Entry 2GH0 (X-ray diffraction, 1.92 A resolution); this record covers chains C and A of the 4 polymer chains in the assembly.

== Chain C ==
Molecule: artemin
From: Homo sapiens
Reference sequence: Q5T4W7 (ARTN_HUMAN); residue numbers follow UniProt; this construct covers 122-220
Sequence (101 residues; each row starts with the number of its first residue):
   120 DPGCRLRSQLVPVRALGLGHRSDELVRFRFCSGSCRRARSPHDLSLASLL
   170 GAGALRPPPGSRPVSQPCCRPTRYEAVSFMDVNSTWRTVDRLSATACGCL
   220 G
Unresolved in the structure: 220
Construct notes: cloning artifact (120-121)
Curated features (UniProtKB/Swiss-Prot):
  - glycosylation: Asn202 (N-linked (GlcNAc...) asparagine)
Cystine bridges: Cys123-Cys188, Cys150-Cys216, Cys154-Cys218
From the paper describing this entry:
  - conformationally variable residues (side-chain flip): Met199, Trp205
  - specificity-determining residues: Leu144, Arg146, Ala195 (proposed by the authors, not directly observed)

== Chain A ==
Molecule: GDNF family receptor alpha-3
From: Homo sapiens
Reference sequence: O60609 (GFRA3_HUMAN); numbering as in UniProt (aligned over 151-363)
Sequence (213 residues; each row starts with the number of its first residue):
   151 KLNMLKPDSDLCLKFAMLCTLNDKCDRLRKAYGEACSGPHCQRHVCLRQL
   201 LTFFEKAAEPHAQGLLLCPCAPNDRGCGERRRNTIAPNCALPPVAPNCLE
   251 LRRLCFSDPLCRSRLVDFQTHCHPMDILGTCATEQSRCLRAYLGLIGTAM
   301 TPNFVSNVNTSVALSCTCRGSGNLQEECEMLEGFFSHNPCLTEAIAAKMR
   351 FHSQLFSQDWPHP
Unresolved in the structure: 151-157, 358-363
Curated features (UniProtKB/Swiss-Prot):
  - glycosylation: Asn309 (N-linked (GlcNAc...) asparagine)
Cystine bridges: Cys162-Cys218, Cys169-Cys175, Cys186-Cys196, Cys191-Cys239, Cys220-Cys227, Cys248-Cys316, Cys255-Cys261, Cys272-Cys288, Cys281-Cys340, Cys318-Cys328
Covalently attached groups: N-acetylglucosamine (NAG) linked to Asn309
From the paper describing this entry:
  - post-translational modification sites: Asn309
  - specificity-determining residues: Met167, Asp176, Glu184 (proposed by the authors, not directly observed)
  - specificity-determining residues: Cys162 to Glu209

== How chain C and chain A interact ==
Contacting residue pairs (36):
  Leu129(C) with Thr170(A); Leu171(A), hydrophobic
  Asp142(C) with Leu163(A)
  Glu143(C) with Leu163(A); Met167(A); Arg179(A), salt bridge; Arg230(A), salt bridge
  Leu144(C) with Met167(A), hydrogen bond (backbone-side chain); Thr170(A)
  Arg146(C) with Thr170(A), hydrogen bond (side chain-backbone); Leu171(A), hydrogen bond (side chain-backbone); Asn172(A); Asp173(A), salt bridge; Asp176(A), salt bridge; Lys180(A), hydrogen bond (backbone-side chain)
  Ala195(C) with Glu184(A)
  Ser197(C) with Lys180(A); Glu184(A)
  Met199(C) with Arg230(A); Asn233(A); Thr234(A)
  Asn202(C) with Glu229(A)
  Ser203(C) with Glu229(A); Arg230(A), hydrogen bond (side chain-backbone); Asn233(A)
  Trp205(C) with Arg179(A); Tyr182(A); Gly183(A); Ser187(A); Asn233(A); Thr234(A), hydrogen bond (side chain-backbone); Ala236(A)
  Arg206(C) with Ser187(A)
  Thr207(C) with Gly183(A); Glu184(A); Ser187(A), hydrogen bond
Interface residues without a listed pair, chain C (16 interface residues in all): Val145, Arg148, Val196
Interface residues without a listed pair, chain A (21 interface residues in all): Arg177, Gly188, Gly226
Interface features reported in the paper:
  - specific contacts: Leu129(C)-Thr170(A), Leu129(C)-Leu171(A), Asp142(C)-Leu163(A), Glu143(C)-Arg179(A) (salt bridge), Glu143(C)-Arg230(A) (salt bridge), Glu143(C)-Leu163(A), Glu143(C)-Met167(A), Leu144(C)-Met167(A) (hydrophobic contact), Leu144(C)-Thr170(A), Val145(C)-Lys180(A), Arg146(C)-Asp176(A), Arg146(C)-Thr170(A), Arg146(C)-Leu171(A), Arg146(C)-Asn172(A), Arg146(C)-Asp173(A), Arg146(C)-Lys180(A), Arg148(C)-Arg177(A), Ala195(C)-Glu184(A) (hydrophobic contact), Val196(C)-Lys180(A), Ser197(C)-Lys180(A), Ser197(C)-Gly183(A), Ser197(C)-Glu184(A), Met199(C)-Arg230(A), Met199(C)-Asn233(A), Met199(C)-Thr234(A), Asn202(C)-Glu229(A), Ser203(C)-Glu229(A), Ser203(C)-Arg230(A), Ser203(C)-Asn233(A), Trp205(C)-Arg179(A), Trp205(C)-Tyr182(A), Trp205(C)-Gly183(A), Trp205(C)-Ser187(A), Trp205(C)-Gly188(A), Trp205(C)-Asn233(A), Trp205(C)-Thr234(A), Trp205(C)-Ala236(A), Arg206(C)-Ser187(A), Thr207(C)-Gly183(A), Thr207(C)-Glu184(A), Thr207(C)-Ser187(A)
  - interface residues, chain C: Met199(C), Trp205(C)
  - interface residues, chain A: Arg179(A), Arg230(A)

== Summary ==
16 residues of chain C face 21 of chain A across their interface, with 7 hydrogen bonds and 4 salt bridges.
Polar pairs include Glu143(C)-Arg179(A), Glu143(C)-Arg230(A) and Arg146(C)-Asp173(A). The authors report
contacts between Leu129(C) and Thr170(A), Leu129(C) and Leu171(A) and Asp142(C) and Leu163(A) among others;
salt bridges between Glu143(C) and Arg179(A) and Glu143(C) and Arg230(A); hydrophobic contacts between
Leu144(C) and Met167(A) and Ala195(C) and Glu184(A). The paper reports interface residues Met199(C), Trp205(C)
and Arg179(A) among others; specificity determinants Leu144(C), Arg146(C) and Met167(A) among others.
Here chain C is artemin and chain A is GDNF family receptor alpha-3, both from Homo sapiens. Entry 2GH0
(Growth factor/receptor complex) was determined by X-ray diffraction (same publication as 2GYR and 2GYZ).
